Entry 8VNT (X-ray diffraction, 1.62 A resolution); this record covers chains A and B of the 6 polymer chains in the assembly.

Chain A:
Name: Intron-encoded endonuclease I-PpoI
Source organism: Physarum polycephalum
Notes: EC 3.1.-.-
UniProtKB: Q94702 (PPO1_PHYPO); residues 2-163 here = UniProt positions 2-163
Sequence (162 residues; numbered 2 to 163; the number before each row is that of its first residue):
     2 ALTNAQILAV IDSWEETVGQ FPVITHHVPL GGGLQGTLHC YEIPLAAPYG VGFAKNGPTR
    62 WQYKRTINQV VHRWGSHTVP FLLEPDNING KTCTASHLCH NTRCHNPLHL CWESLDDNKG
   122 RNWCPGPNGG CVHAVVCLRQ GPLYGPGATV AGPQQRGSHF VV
Bound ions: Zn2+ site 1: Cys41, Cys100, Cys105, His110; Mg2+: Asn119 (shared with 1 residue of chain D; 1 residue of chain d); Zn2+ site 2: Cys125, Cys132, His134, Cys138
Reported in the primary citation:
  - catalytic residues: His78, His98
  - binding site for the 8-nt DNA strand: Arg61
  - mutagenesis - H78A/H98A, H98A: decreased catalytic activity
  - mutagenesis - H78A: unchanged catalytic activity
  - mutagenesis - H98A: abolished catalytic activity

Chain B:
Name: Intron-encoded endonuclease I-PpoI
Source organism: Physarum polycephalum
Notes: EC 3.1.-.-
UniProtKB: Q94702 (PPO1_PHYPO); residues 202-363 here correspond to UniProt positions 2-163 (UniProt number = residue number - 200)
Sequence (162 residues; each row starts with the number of its first residue):
   202 ALTNAQILAV IDSWEETVGQ FPVITHHVPL GGGLQGTLHC YEIPLAAPYG VGFAKNGPTR
   262 WQYKRTINQV VHRWGSHTVP FLLEPDNING KTCTASHLCH NTRCHNPLHL CWESLDDNKG
   322 RNWCPGPNGG CVHAVVCLRQ GPLYGPGATV AGPQQRGSHF VV
Bound ions: Zn2+ site 1: Cys241, Cys300, Cys305, His310; Mg2+: Asn319 (shared with 1 residue of chain C; 1 residue of chain c); Zn2+ site 2: Cys325, Cys332, His334, Cys338

Chain A / chain B interface:
Contacting residue pairs (118):
  Leu9(A) - Arg357(B)
  Ile12(A) - Arg357(B)
  Asp13(A) - Arg357(B)  salt bridge
  Glu16(A) - Gln356(B)
  Glu16(A) - Arg357(B)  hydrogen bond (side chain-backbone)
  Glu16(A) - Gly358(B)  hydrogen bond (side chain-backbone)
  Glu16(A) - Phe361(B)
  Glu17(A) - His360(B)  salt bridge
  Val19(A) - Phe361(B)  hydrophobic
  Gly20(A) - Phe361(B)
  Leu39(A) - Val363(B)
  His40(A) - Val362(B)
  His40(A) - Val363(B)  hydrogen bond (side chain-backbone)
  Tyr42(A) - His360(B)  hydrogen bond (side chain-backbone)
  Tyr42(A) - Phe361(B)
  Tyr42(A) - Val362(B)
  Phe82(A) - Ala352(B)  hydrophobic
  Phe82(A) - Gly353(B)
  Glu85(A) - Ala352(B)
  Glu85(A) - Gln355(B)
  Pro86(A) - Val351(B)
  Ile89(A) - Val351(B)  hydrophobic
  Asn90(A) - Ala349(B)
  Cys94(A) - Val351(B)  hydrophobic
  Leu99(A) - Pro354(B)  hydrophobic
  Asn107(A) - Phe361(B)
  Asn107(A) - Val362(B)  hydrogen bond (side chain-backbone)
  Pro108(A) - Pro354(B)
  Pro108(A) - Gln355(B)  hydrogen bond (backbone-backbone)
  Pro108(A) - Phe361(B)  hydrophobic
  Leu109(A) - Pro354(B)
  Leu109(A) - Gln355(B)
  Leu109(A) - Gln356(B)
  Leu109(A) - Phe361(B)
  Leu109(A) - Val362(B)
  Leu109(A) - Val363(B)
  His110(A) - Val363(B)  hydrogen bond (side chain-backbone)
  Leu111(A) - Gly353(B)
  Leu111(A) - Pro354(B)
  Cys112(A) - Ala352(B)
  Trp113(A) - Thr350(B)
  Trp113(A) - Val351(B)  hydrogen bond (backbone-backbone)
  Trp113(A) - Ala352(B)  hydrogen bond (backbone-backbone)
  Glu114(A) - Thr350(B)  hydrogen bond
  Asp117(A) - Trp324(B)  hydrogen bond (backbone-side chain)
  Asp117(A) - Leu344(B)
  Asp118(A) - Gly348(B)
  Asp118(A) - Ala349(B)  hydrogen bond (side chain-backbone)
  Lys120(A) - Trp324(B)
  Gly121(A) - Trp324(B)
  Arg122(A) - Thr350(B)  hydrogen bond
  Trp124(A) - Asp317(B)  hydrogen bond (side chain-backbone)
  Trp124(A) - Lys320(B)
  Trp124(A) - Gly321(B)
  Trp124(A) - Trp324(B)  hydrophobic
  Val133(A) - Tyr345(B)
  Val133(A) - Gly346(B)
  Val133(A) - Pro347(B)
  His134(A) - Pro347(B)
  Ala135(A) - Pro347(B)  hydrogen bond (backbone-backbone)
  Val136(A) - Thr350(B)
  Val136(A) - Pro354(B)
  Leu144(A) - Asp317(B)
  Tyr145(A) - Val333(B)
  Gly146(A) - Val333(B)
  Pro147(A) - Val333(B)
  Pro147(A) - His334(B)
  Pro147(A) - Ala335(B)  hydrogen bond (backbone-backbone)
  Gly148(A) - Asp318(B)
  Ala149(A) - Asp318(B)  hydrogen bond (backbone-side chain)
  Thr150(A) - Cys312(B)
  Thr150(A) - Trp313(B)
  Thr150(A) - Glu314(B)  hydrogen bond
  Thr150(A) - Asp318(B)
  Thr150(A) - Arg322(B)  hydrogen bond
  Thr150(A) - Val336(B)
  Val151(A) - Glu285(B)
  Val151(A) - Pro286(B)  hydrophobic
  Val151(A) - Ile289(B)  hydrophobic
  Val151(A) - Cys294(B)  hydrophobic
  Val151(A) - Trp313(B)  hydrogen bond (backbone-backbone)
  Ala152(A) - Phe282(B)  hydrophobic
  Ala152(A) - Glu285(B)
  Ala152(A) - Cys312(B)
  Ala152(A) - Trp313(B)  hydrogen bond (backbone-backbone)
  Gly153(A) - Phe282(B)
  Gly153(A) - Leu311(B)
  Pro154(A) - Pro308(B)
  Pro154(A) - Leu309(B)
  Pro154(A) - Leu311(B)
  Pro154(A) - Val336(B)
  Gln155(A) - Pro308(B)  hydrogen bond (backbone-backbone)
  Gln155(A) - Leu309(B)
  Gln156(A) - Glu216(B)
  Gln156(A) - Leu309(B)
  Arg157(A) - Leu209(B)
  Arg157(A) - Ile212(B)
  Arg157(A) - Asp213(B)  salt bridge
  Arg157(A) - Glu216(B)  hydrogen bond (backbone-side chain)
  Gly158(A) - Glu216(B)  hydrogen bond (backbone-side chain)
  His160(A) - Glu216(B)
  His160(A) - Glu217(B)  salt bridge
  His160(A) - Tyr242(B)
  Phe161(A) - Glu216(B)
  Phe161(A) - Val219(B)  hydrophobic
  Phe161(A) - Gly220(B)
  Phe161(A) - Tyr242(B)
  Phe161(A) - Asn307(B)
  Phe161(A) - Pro308(B)
  Phe161(A) - Leu309(B)
  Val162(A) - His240(B)
  Val162(A) - Tyr242(B)  hydrogen bond (backbone-side chain)
  Val162(A) - Asn307(B)  hydrogen bond (backbone-side chain)
  Val162(A) - Leu309(B)
  Val163(A) - Leu239(B)
  Val163(A) - His240(B)  hydrogen bond (backbone-side chain)
  Val163(A) - Leu309(B)
  Val163(A) - His310(B)  hydrogen bond (backbone-side chain)
Other interface residues (no listed pair), chain A (55 interface residues in all): Leu139
Other interface residues (no listed pair), chain B (55 interface residues in all): Pro281, Leu299, Leu339

Overview:
The chain A/chain B interface involves 55 residues from each chain, with 28 hydrogen bonds and 4 salt bridges.
Among the polar pairs are Asp13(A)-Arg357(B), Glu17(A)-His360(B) and Arg157(A)-Asp213(B). Cys41(A), Cys100(A),
Cys105(A) and His110(A) form the Zn2+ site 1. From the paper: catalytic residues His78(A) and His98(A);
H78A/H98A and H98A of chain A reduce catalytic activity.
Both chains are Intron-encoded endonuclease I-PpoI (Physarum polycephalum). Entry 8VNT (Homing endonuclease
I-PpoI-DNA complex:reaction at pH6.0 (K+ MES) with 500 uM Mg2+ for 1800s) was determined by X-ray diffraction
together with 8VMO, 8VMP, 8VMQ, 8VMR, 8VMS, 8VMT and 35 further entries from the same study.
